Entry 7A3P (X-ray diffraction, 3.19 A resolution); this record covers chains B and I of the 6 polymer chains in the assembly.

== Chain B ==
Molecule: Envelope protein E
Organism: Dengue virus 3
UniProt: Q07019 (Q07019_9FLAV); residues 1-393 here correspond to UniProt positions 167-559 (UniProt number = residue number + 166)
Chain sequence (428 residues; row label = number of the first residue in the row):
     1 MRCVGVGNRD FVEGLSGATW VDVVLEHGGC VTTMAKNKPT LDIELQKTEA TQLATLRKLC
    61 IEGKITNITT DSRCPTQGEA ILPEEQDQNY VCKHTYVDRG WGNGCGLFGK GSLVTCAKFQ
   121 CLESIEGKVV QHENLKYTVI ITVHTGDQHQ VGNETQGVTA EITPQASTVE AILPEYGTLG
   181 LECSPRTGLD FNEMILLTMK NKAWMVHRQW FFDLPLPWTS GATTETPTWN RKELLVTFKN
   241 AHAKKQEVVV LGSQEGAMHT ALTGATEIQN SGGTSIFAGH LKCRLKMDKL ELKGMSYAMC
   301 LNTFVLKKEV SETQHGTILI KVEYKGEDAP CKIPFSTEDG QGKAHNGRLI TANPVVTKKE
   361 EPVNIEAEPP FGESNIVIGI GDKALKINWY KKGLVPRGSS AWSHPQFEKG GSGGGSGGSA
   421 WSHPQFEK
Disordered / not traced: 17-18, 146-157, 186-189, 271-272, 325-327, 346-347, 381-383, 390-428
Differences from the reference sequence: expression tag (394-428)
Cystine bridges: Cys3-Cys30, Cys60-Cys121, Cys74-Cys105, Cys92-Cys116, Cys183-Cys283, Cys300-Cys331
Covalently attached groups: N-acetylglucosamine (NAG) linked to Asn67
Reported in the primary citation:
  - post-translational modification sites: Asn67

== Chain I ==
Molecule: Single Chain Variable Fragment
Organism: Homo sapiens
Chain sequence (144 residues; row label = number of the first residue in the row; a row labelled like 82A-82C holds insertion residues (82A, then the next letters in order); numbers below 1 keep their minus sign (Met-1 is residue -1)):
    -1 MAEVQLVESG AEVKKPGASV KVSCKASGYT FTSYAMHWVR QAPGQRLEWM GWIN
   52A A
    53 GNGNTKYSQK FQDRVTITRD TSASTAYMEL
82A-82C SSL
    83 RSEDTAIYYC ARDKVDDY
100A-100K GDYWFPTLWYF
   101 DYWGQGTLVT VSSGTGGSGG GGSGGGG
Disordered / not traced: -1 to 0, 112-127
Cystine bridges: Cys22-Cys92

== Chain B / chain I interface ==
Contacting residue pairs (10; chain B residue first):
  Asn67(B) - Gln64(I)
  Thr70(B) - Lys58(I)
  Arg99(B) - Phe100E(I)
  Trp101(B) - Leu100H(I)
  Asn103(B) - Phe100E(I)
  Gly104(B) - Leu100H(I)
  Lys244(B) - Tyr100(I)  hydrogen bond
  Lys244(B) - Trp100D(I)
  Lys245(B) - Asp100B(I)  salt bridge
  Lys245(B) - Trp100D(I)
Interface residues without a listed pair, chain B (16 interface residues in all): Ile68, Thr69, Ser72, Val97, Gly102, His242, Gln246, Glu247
Interface residues without a listed pair, chain I (9 interface residues in all): Gln61, Pro100F

== Summary ==
Chain B and chain I form an interface of 16 and 9 residues respectively; the contacts include 1 hydrogen bond
and 1 salt bridge. Polar pairs include Lys245(B)-Asp100B(I) and Lys244(B)-Tyr100(I). Covalently linked
N-acetylglucosamine: at Asn67(B). From the paper: a modification site at Asn67(B).
Chain B is Envelope protein E (Dengue virus 3) and chain I is Single Chain Variable Fragment (Homo sapiens);
the structure, Crystal structure of dengue 3 virus envelope glycoprotein in complex with the scFv fragment of
the ..., was determined by X-ray diffraction, deposited together with 7A3N, 7A3O, 7A3Q and 7A3U.
